PDB entry 6EMW | electron microscopy, 11.00 A resolution (very low resolution: no residue pairs are listed; an interface is given only as per-side residue counts) | chains Q and W of the 42 polymer chains in the assembly

Chain Q (and W):
Name: ATP-dependent Clp protease ATP-binding subunit ClpC
From: Staphylococcus aureus (strain bovine RF122 / ET3-1)
Notes: chain W of this document is another copy of the same molecule, construct and numbering; everything in this record applies to it too
Reference sequence: Q2YSD6 (CLPC_STAAB); residue numbers follow UniProt; this construct covers 162-286, 296-342
Amino-acid sequence (181 residues; row label = number of the first residue in the row; note: 8 numbers in that range are skipped by the numbering (no residue carries them; nothing is unmodelled there); a row labelled like 295A-295H holds insertion residues (295A, then the next letters in order)):
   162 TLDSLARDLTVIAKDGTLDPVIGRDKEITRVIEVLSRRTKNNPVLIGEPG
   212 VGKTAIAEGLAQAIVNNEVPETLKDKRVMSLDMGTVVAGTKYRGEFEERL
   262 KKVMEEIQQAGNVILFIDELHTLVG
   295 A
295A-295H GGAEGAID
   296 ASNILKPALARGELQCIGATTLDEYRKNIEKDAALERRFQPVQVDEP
Disordered / not traced: 248-254, 295A-295H

Interface between chain Q and chain W:
At this resolution (11 A) residue pairs are not listed: 5 residues of chain Q and 4 of chain W lie at the interface.

Summary:
5 residues of chain Q face 4 of chain W across their interface.
Chain Q and chain W are both ATP-dependent Clp protease ATP-binding subunit ClpC (Staphylococcus aureus
(strain bovine RF122 / ET3-1)); the structure, Structure of S.aureus ClpC in complex with MecA, was determined
by electron microscopy together with 6EM8 and 6EM9 from the same study.
